Entry 8CZZ (electron microscopy, 3.14 A resolution); this record covers chains E and F of the 18 polymer chains in the assembly.

# Chain E
Name: CRF01_AE T/F100 HIV-1 gp120
Organism: Human immunodeficiency virus 1
UniProt: A0A6C0ZY47 (A0A6C0ZY47_9HIV1); the construct lacks a stretch of the UniProt sequence and is renumbered around it, so the offset changes along the chain: 30-135 = UniProt 29-134; 152-185 = UniProt 153-186; 188-309 = UniProt 196-317; 312-321 = UniProt 318-327; 4 more segments
Amino-acid sequence (486 residues; numbered 30 to 513 plus 33 insertion-coded residues; 31 numbers in that range are skipped by the numbering (no residue carries them; nothing is unmodelled there); the number before each row is that of its first residue; a row labelled like 135A-135R holds insertion residues (135A, then the next letters in order)):
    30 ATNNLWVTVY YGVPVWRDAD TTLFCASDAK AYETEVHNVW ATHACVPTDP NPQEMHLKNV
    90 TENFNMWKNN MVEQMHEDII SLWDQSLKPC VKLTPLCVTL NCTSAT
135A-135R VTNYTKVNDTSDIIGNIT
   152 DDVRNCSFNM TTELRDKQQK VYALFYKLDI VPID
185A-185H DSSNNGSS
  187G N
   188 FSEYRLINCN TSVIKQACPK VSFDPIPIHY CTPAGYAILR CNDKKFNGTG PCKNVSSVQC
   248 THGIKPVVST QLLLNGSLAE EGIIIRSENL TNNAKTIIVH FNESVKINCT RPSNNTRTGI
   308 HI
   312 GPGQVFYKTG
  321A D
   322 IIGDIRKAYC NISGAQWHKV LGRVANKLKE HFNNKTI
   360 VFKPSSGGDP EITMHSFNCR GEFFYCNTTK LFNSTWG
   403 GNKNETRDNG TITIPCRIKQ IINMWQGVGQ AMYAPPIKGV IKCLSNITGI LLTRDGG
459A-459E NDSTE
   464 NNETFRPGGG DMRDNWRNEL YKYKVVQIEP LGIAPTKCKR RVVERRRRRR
Disordered / not traced: 30-32, 135A-135R, 185A-185H, 403-407, 459A-459E, 505-513
Disulfides: Cys-54/Cys-74, Cys-119/Cys-205, Cys-126/Cys-196, Cys-131/Cys-157, Cys-218/Cys-247, Cys-228/Cys-239, Cys-296/Cys-331, Cys-378/Cys-445, Cys-385/Cys-418
Covalently attached groups: N-acetylglucosamine (NAG) linked to Asn-130, Asn-156, Asn-160, Asn-197, Asn-241, Asn-289, Asn-295, Asn-301, Asn-332, Asn-355, Asn-386, Asn-392, Asn-448; glycan linked to Asn-234, Asn-262, Asn-276
Sequence notes: engineered mutation Tyr-61 (His60 in A0A6C0ZY47), His-105 (Gln104 in A0A6C0ZY47), Ile-108 (Val107 in A0A6C0ZY47), Asp-474 (Asn475 in A0A6C0ZY47), Met-475 (Ile476 in A0A6C0ZY47), Arg-476 (Lys477 in A0A6C0ZY47); conflict Ser-375 (His381 in A0A6C0ZY47), Cys-501 (Ala502 in A0A6C0ZY47); expression tag (508-513)
From the paper describing this entry:
  - binding site for Temsavir: Ile-108 to Ile-109, Trp-112 to Asp-113, Leu-116 to Lys-117, Lys-202, Val-255 to Ser-256, Ser-375 to Asn-377, Phe-382, Tyr-384, Ile-424 to Trp-427, Gln-432 to Met-434, Met-475
  - post-translational modification sites: Asn-332

# Chain F
Name: CRF-1_AE T/F100 HIV-1 gp41
Organism: Human immunodeficiency virus 1
UniProt: A0A6C0ZY47 (A0A6C0ZY47_9HIV1); residues 512-664 here correspond to UniProt positions 513-665 (UniProt number = residue number + 1)
Amino-acid sequence (155 residues; each row starts with the number of its first residue):
   512 AVGLGAMIFG FLGAAGSTMG AASITLTVQA RQLLSGIVQQ QSNLLRAPEA QQHLLQLTVW
   572 GIKQLQARVL AVERYLQDQK FLGLWGCSGK IICCTAVPWN SSWSNKTFEE IWNNMTWIEW
   632 EREISNYTSQ IYDILTISQT QQEKNEKDLL ELDAA
Disordered / not traced: 512-520, 543-565, 663-666
Disulfides: Cys-598/Cys-604
Covalently attached groups: N-acetylglucosamine (NAG) linked to Asn-611, Asn-616, Asn-625; glycan linked to Asn-637
Sequence notes: conflict Pro-559 (Ile560 in A0A6C0ZY47), Cys-605 (Thr606 in A0A6C0ZY47); expression tag (665-666)

# How chain E and chain F interact
Pairs across the interface (84; chain E residue first):
  Leu-34(E) / Trp-610(F)  hydrogen bond (backbone-backbone)
  Trp-35(E) / Ala-607(F)
  Trp-35(E) / Val-608(F)
  Trp-35(E) / Pro-609(F)
  Val-36(E) / Thr-606(F)  hydrogen bond (backbone-side chain)
  Val-36(E) / Val-608(F)  hydrogen bond (backbone-backbone)
  Val-36(E) / Pro-609(F)
  Val-36(E) / Trp-610(F)  hydrophobic
  Val-36(E) / Leu-646(F)  hydrophobic
  Thr-37(E) / Ile-603(F)
  Thr-37(E) / Cys-604(F)
  Val-38(E) / Trp-596(F)  hydrophobic
  Val-38(E) / Ile-602(F)
  Val-38(E) / Ile-603(F)
  Val-38(E) / Cys-604(F)  hydrogen bond (backbone-backbone)
  Val-38(E) / Leu-646(F)  hydrophobic
  Tyr-39(E) / Ile-602(F)
  Tyr-39(E) / Ile-603(F)  hydrophobic
  Tyr-39(E) / Trp-623(F)
  Tyr-39(E) / Trp-628(F)  hydrophobic
  Tyr-40(E) / Asp-589(F)  hydrogen bond
  Tyr-40(E) / Ile-602(F)  hydrogen bond (backbone-backbone)
  Gly-41(E) / Phe-522(F)
  Gly-41(E) / Leu-537(F)
  Gly-41(E) / Gln-540(F)
  Val-42(E) / Trp-628(F)  hydrophobic
  Pro-43(E) / Phe-522(F)
  Pro-43(E) / Ala-525(F)
  Pro-43(E) / Ala-526(F)  hydrophobic
  Pro-43(E) / Trp-628(F)
  Pro-43(E) / Ile-629(F)
  Val-44(E) / Trp-628(F)
  Val-44(E) / Ile-629(F)  hydrophobic
  Trp-45(E) / Leu-523(F)  hydrophobic
  Trp-45(E) / Ala-526(F)  hydrophobic
  Trp-45(E) / Ile-629(F)  hydrophobic
  Leu-52(E) / Lys-574(F)  hydrogen bond (backbone-side chain)
  Phe-53(E) / Ala-578(F)  hydrophobic
  Cys-54(E) / Trp-571(F)  hydrophobic
  Trp-69(E) / Trp-571(F)  hydrogen bond (backbone-side chain)
  Ala-70(E) / Trp-571(F)
  Ala-73(E) / Trp-571(F)
  Cys-74(E) / Trp-571(F)  hydrogen bond
  Pro-76(E) / Gln-575(F)
  Met-84(E) / Phe-522(F)  hydrophobic
  Met-84(E) / Leu-523(F)
  Leu-86(E) / Gly-524(F)
  Lys-87(E) / Gly-527(F)
  Asn-88(E) / Gly-527(F)
  Val-89(E) / Ala-526(F)
  Val-89(E) / Gly-527(F)
  Asp-107(E) / Lys-574(F)  salt bridge
  Ser-110(E) / Val-570(F)
  Leu-111(E) / Val-570(F)  hydrophobic
  Leu-111(E) / Trp-571(F)  hydrophobic
  Gln-114(E) / Thr-569(F)
  Gln-114(E) / Val-570(F)
  Pro-220(E) / Ala-578(F)
  Tyr-223(E) / Arg-585(F)
  Ala-224(E) / Leu-523(F)  hydrophobic
  Gln-490(E) / Arg-585(F)
  Ile-491(E) / Leu-523(F)  hydrophobic
  Ile-491(E) / Arg-585(F)  hydrogen bond (backbone-side chain)
  Pro-493(E) / Asp-589(F)
  Leu-494(E) / Leu-593(F)  hydrophobic
  Gly-495(E) / Glu-632(F)
  Ile-496(E) / Trp-631(F)  hydrogen bond (backbone-side chain)
  Ile-496(E) / Glu-632(F)  hydrogen bond (backbone-side chain)
  Ile-496(E) / Ile-635(F)
  Ile-496(E) / Tyr-643(F)  hydrophobic
  Ala-497(E) / Met-530(F)  hydrophobic
  Ala-497(E) / Trp-623(F)  hydrophobic
  Ala-497(E) / Trp-628(F)  hydrophobic
  Pro-498(E) / Trp-610(F)  hydrophobic
  Pro-498(E) / Phe-619(F)
  Pro-498(E) / Trp-623(F)  hydrogen bond (backbone-side chain)
  Pro-498(E) / Trp-631(F)
  Thr-499(E) / Phe-619(F)
  Lys-500(E) / Phe-619(F)
  Cys-501(E) / Cys-605(F)  disulfide
  Arg-503(E) / Cys-605(F)
  Arg-503(E) / Thr-606(F)
  Arg-504(E) / Cys-605(F)
  Arg-504(E) / Gln-653(F)
Also at the interface, not in a pair above, chain E (52 interface residues in all): Thr-51, His-85, Tyr-217, Ala-221, Gly-222, Ser-244, Lys-502
Also at the interface, not in a pair above, chain F (49 interface residues in all): Gly-521, Gln-577, Leu-581, Ala-582, Tyr-586, Gln-590, Phe-592, Lys-601, Trp-614, Ile-622, Ile-642
Disulfides between the chains: Cys-501(E)/Cys-605(F)

# Overview
52 residues of chain E face 49 of chain F across their interface; the contacts include 1 disulfide bond, 13
hydrogen bonds and 1 salt bridge. Polar contacts include Asp-107(E)/Lys-574(F), Val-36(E)/Thr-606(F) and
Tyr-40(E)/Asp-589(F). From the paper: a binding site for Temsavir at Ile-108(E), Trp-112(E) and Leu-116(E)
among others; a modification site at Asn-332(E).
Chain E is CRF01_AE T/F100 HIV-1 gp120 and chain F is CRF-1_AE T/F100 HIV-1 gp41, both from Human
immunodeficiency virus 1; the structure, Cryo-EM structure of T/F100 SOSIP.664 HIV-1 Env trimer with LMHS
mutations in complex with Temsavir, 8ANC195 ..., was determined by electron microscopy (same publication as
8G6U and 8DOK).
